7Z0Y - chains H and R of the 3 polymer chains in the assembly; structure by X-ray diffraction, 2.95 A resolution.

# Chain H
Name: THSC20.HVTR04 Fab heavy chain
From: Homo sapiens
Notes: antibody fragment or engineered binder
Chain sequence (233 residues; numbered 1 to 223 plus 10 insertion-coded residues; the number before each row is that of its first residue; a row labelled like 82A-82C holds insertion residues (82A, then the next letters in order)):
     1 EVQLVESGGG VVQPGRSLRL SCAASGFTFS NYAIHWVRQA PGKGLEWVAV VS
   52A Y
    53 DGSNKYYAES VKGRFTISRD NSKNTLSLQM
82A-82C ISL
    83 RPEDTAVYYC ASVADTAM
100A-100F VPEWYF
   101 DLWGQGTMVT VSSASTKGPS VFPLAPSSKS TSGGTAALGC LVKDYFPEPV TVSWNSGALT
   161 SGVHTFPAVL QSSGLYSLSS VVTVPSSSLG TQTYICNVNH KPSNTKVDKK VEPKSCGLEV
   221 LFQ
Unresolved in the structure: 129-133, 215-223
Modified positions: Glu1 (pyroglutamic acid; PCA)
Disulfide bonds: Cys22-Cys92, Cys140-Cys196

# Chain R
Name: Spike protein S1
From: Severe acute respiratory syndrome coronavirus 2
UniProt: P0DTC2 (SPIKE_SARS2); residue numbers follow UniProt; this construct covers 331-527
Chain sequence (205 residues; row label = number of the first residue in the row):
   330 QNITNLCPFG EVFNATRFAS VYAWNRKRIS NCVADYSVLY NSASFSTFKC YGVSPTKLND
   390 LCFTNVYADS FVIRGDEVRQ IAPGQTGKIA DYNYKLPDDF TGCVIAWNSN NLDSKVGGNY
   450 NYLYRLFRKS NLKPFERDIS TEIYQAGSTP CNGVEGFNCY FPLQSYGFQP TNGVGYQPYR
   510 VVVLSFELLH APATVCGPGL EVLFQ
Unresolved in the structure: 330-332
Construct notes: expression tag (330, 528-534)
UniProt features mapped onto this chain:
  - region: Arg403 to Asp405 (Integrin-binding motif), Asn448 to Phe456 (Immunodominant HLA epitope recognized by the CD8+)
  - glycosylation (N-linked (GlcNAc...) asparagine): Asn331 (complex), Asn343 (complex)
  - natural variant: Gly339 (G339D: In strain: Omicron/BA.1, Omicron/BA.2 and 4 more; G339H: In strain: Omicron/BA.2.75, Omicron/XBB.1.5 and 1 more), Arg346 (R346K: In strain: Mu/B.1.621; R346T: In strain: Omicron/BQ.1.1, Omicron/XBB.1.5 and 1 more), Leu368 (L368I: In strain: Omicron/XBB.1.5, Omicron/EG.5.1), Ser371 (S371F: In strain: Omicron/BA.2, Omicron/BA.2.12.1 and 6 more; S371L: In strain: Omicron/BA.1), Ser373 (S373P: In strain: Omicron/BA.1, Omicron/BA.2 and 7 more), Ser375 (S375F: In strain: Omicron/BA.1, Omicron/BA.2 and 7 more), Thr376 (T376A: In strain: Omicron/BA.2, Omicron/BA.2.12.1 and 5 more), Asp405 (D405N: In strain: Omicron/BA.2, Omicron/BA.2.12.1 and 6 more), Arg408 (R408S: In strain: Omicron/BA.2, Omicron/BA.2.12.1 and 6 more), Lys417 (K417N: In strain: Beta/B.1.351, Omicron/BA.1 and 8 more; K417T: In strain: Gamma/P.1), Asn440 (N440K: In strain: Omicron/BA.1, Omicron/BA.2 and 7 more), Lys444 (K444T: In strain: Omicron/BQ.1.1), 16 further natural variant entries in UniProt
  - mutagenesis: Asn331 (N331Q: Reduced viral infectivity), Asn343 (N343Q: Reduced viral infectivity), Leu452 (L452R: Increased resistance to neutralizing antibodies. Decreases HLA binding to NF9 epitope. Increased binding affinity to human ACE2), Tyr453 (Y453F: Decreased HLA binding to NF9 epitope. Increased binding affinity to human ACE2), Ala475 (A475V: Increased resistance to neutralizing antibodies), Val483 (V483A: Increased resistance to neutralizing antibodies), Glu484 (E484D: Increased replication in human TMEM106B overexpressing cells), Phe490 (F490L: Increased resistance to neutralizing antibodies and human covalescent sera neutralization), Gln493 (Q493N: Reduced host ACE2-binding affinity in vitro; Q493Y: Reduced host ACE2-binding affinity in vitro), Asn501 (N501T: Reduced host ACE2-binding affinity in vitro; N501Y: Increased binding affinity to human ACE2), His519 (H519P: Increased resistance to human covalescent sera neutralization)
Disulfide bonds: Cys336-Cys361, Cys379-Cys432, Cys391-Cys525, Cys480-Cys488
Glycans and other covalent adducts: glycan linked to Asn343

# Interface between chain H and chain R
Contacting residue pairs (17):
  Asn31(H) - Lys444(R)  hydrogen bond (backbone-side chain)
  Tyr32(H) - Lys444(R)
  Ser52(H) - Val445(R)  hydrogen bond (side chain-backbone)
  Tyr52A(H) - Gly447(R)
  Tyr52A(H) - Asn448(R)
  Tyr52A(H) - Tyr449(R)  hydrogen bond (side chain-backbone)
  Asp53(H) - Tyr449(R)
  Asn56(H) - Gly446(R)
  Asn56(H) - Tyr449(R)
  Tyr58(H) - Gly446(R)
  Pro100B(H) - Asn440(R)
  Glu100C(H) - Lys444(R)  salt bridge
  Glu100C(H) - Val445(R)  hydrogen bond (side chain-backbone)
  Trp100D(H) - Asn439(R)
  Trp100D(H) - Asn440(R)
  Trp100D(H) - Ser443(R)
  Trp100D(H) - Pro499(R)  hydrophobic
Other interface residues (no listed pair), chain H (12 interface residues in all): Ala33, Val50
Other interface residues (no listed pair), chain R (11 interface residues in all): Asn450
From the paper, about this interface:
  - specific contacts: Glu100C(H)-Lys444(R) (salt bridge)
  - epitope / paratope residues, chain H: Glu100C(H)
  - epitope / paratope residues, chain R: Asn439(R), Ser443(R), Lys444(R), Val445(R), Gly447(R), Pro499(R)

# Summary
Chain H and chain R form an interface of 12 and 11 residues respectively, with 4 hydrogen bonds and 1 salt
bridge. Polar pairs include Glu100C(H)-Lys444(R), Asn31(H)-Lys444(R) and Ser52(H)-Val445(R). The authors
report a salt bridge between Glu100C(H) and Lys444(R). From UniProt: 11 mutagenesis sites on chain R. From the
paper: epitope/paratope residues Glu100C(H) and Asn439(R) among others.
Here chain H is THSC20.HVTR04 Fab heavy chain (Homo sapiens) and chain R is Spike protein S1 (Severe acute
respiratory syndrome coronavirus 2). Entry 7Z0Y (THSC20.HVTR04 Fab bound to SARS-CoV-2 Receptor Binding
Domain) was determined by X-ray diffraction (same publication as 7Z0X).
